3NXO - chain A; structure by X-ray diffraction, 1.35 A resolution.

Chain A:
Name: Dihydrofolate reductase
Source organism: Homo sapiens
Notes: EC 1.5.1.3
UniProt: P00374 (DYR_HUMAN); residues 1-186 here correspond to UniProt positions 2-187 (UniProt number = residue number + 1)
Amino-acid sequence (186 residues; numbered 1 to 186; the number before each row is that of its first residue):
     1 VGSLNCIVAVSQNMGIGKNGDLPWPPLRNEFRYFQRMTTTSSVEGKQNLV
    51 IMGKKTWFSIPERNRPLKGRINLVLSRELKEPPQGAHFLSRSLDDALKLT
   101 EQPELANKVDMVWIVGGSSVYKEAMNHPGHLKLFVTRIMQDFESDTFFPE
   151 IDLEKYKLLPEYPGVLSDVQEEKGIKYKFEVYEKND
Sequence notes: conflict Arg63 (Lys64 in P00374)
Ligand contacts:
  - D2B (5-[(1Z)-2-(2-methoxyphenyl)-3-methylbut-1-en-1-yl]furo[2,3-d]pyrimidine-2,4-diamine): Ile7, Val8, Ala9, Leu22, Glu30, Phe31, Phe34, Thr56, Ser59, Ile60, Pro61, Asn64, Leu67, Val115, Tyr121, Thr136
  - NADPH (NDP; NADPH dihydro-nicotinamide-adenine-dinucleotide phosphate): Val8, Ala9, Ile16, Gly17, Lys18, Gly20, Asp21, Leu22, Trp24, Gly53, Lys54, Lys55, Thr56, Ser59, Leu75, Ser76, Arg77, Glu78, Leu79, Ser90, Arg91, Ser92, Leu93, Val115, Gly116, Gly117, Ser118, Ser119, Val120, Tyr121, Glu123, Thr146
Reported in the primary citation:
  - binding site for D2B: Ile7, Glu30, Thr56, Ile60, Leu67, Val115, Tyr121

Summary:
Bound to chain A: compound D2B and NADPH. From the paper: a binding site for D2B at Ile7, Glu30 and Thr56
among others.
Chain A is Dihydrofolate reductase (Homo sapiens); the structure, Perferential Selection of Isomer Binding
from Chiral Mixtures: Alternate Binding Modes Observed for the E- and ..., was determined by X-ray
diffraction, deposited together with 3NXX, 3NXY, 3NXR, 3NXT and 3NXV.
